PDB entry 9FZG | X-ray diffraction, 2.00 A resolution | chain A

# Chain A
Name: Nuclear receptor subfamily 1 group I member 2
From: Homo sapiens
UniProtKB: O75469 (NR1I2_HUMAN); residues 130-434 here = UniProt positions 130-434
Chain sequence (320 residues; row label = number of the first residue in the row):
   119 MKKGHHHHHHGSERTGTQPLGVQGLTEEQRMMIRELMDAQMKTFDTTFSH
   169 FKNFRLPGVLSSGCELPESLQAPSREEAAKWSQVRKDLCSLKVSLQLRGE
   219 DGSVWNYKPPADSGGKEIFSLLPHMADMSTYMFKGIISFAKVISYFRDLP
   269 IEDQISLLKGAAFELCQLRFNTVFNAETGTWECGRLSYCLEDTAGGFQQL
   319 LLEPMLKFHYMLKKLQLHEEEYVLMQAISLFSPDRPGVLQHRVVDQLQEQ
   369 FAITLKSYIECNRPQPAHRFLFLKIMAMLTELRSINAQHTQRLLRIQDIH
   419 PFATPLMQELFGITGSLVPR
Disordered / not traced: 119-141, 178-207, 311-314, 435-438
Sequence notes: initiating methionine (119); expression tag (120-129, 435-438)
Curated features (UniProtKB/Swiss-Prot):
  - binding site (hyperforin): Ser247, Gln285 to Phe288, His407
Small-molecule neighbours: A1IHA (2-(1-adamantyl)-N-[2-[2-[2-oxidanylidene-2-[7-[1-(phenylmethyl)-5-[(2,4,6-trimethylphenyl)sulfonylamino]benzimidazol-2-yl]heptylamino]ethoxy]ethoxy]ethyl]ethanamide): Ser208, Leu209, Lys210, Val211, Ile236, Leu239, Leu240, Met243, Ala244, Ser247, Phe251, Phe281, Gln285, Phe288, Trp299, Tyr306, Glu321, Met323, Leu324, His327, His407, Arg410, Leu411, Ile414, Phe420, Met425, Phe429
Reported in the primary citation:
  - binding site for A1IHA: Ile236, Leu239, Ser247, Phe288, Trp299, Tyr306
  - conformationally variable residues (order/disorder transition): Leu178 to Cys207

# Summary
Ligands of chain A: compound A1IHA. Curated annotation (UniProt) lists 6 hyperforin-binding residues. The
paper reports a binding site for A1IHA at Ile236, Leu239 and Ser247 among others; conformational variability
at Leu178.
Chain A is Nuclear receptor subfamily 1 group I member 2 (Homo sapiens); the structure, Crystal structure of
the hPXR-LBD in complex with compound JMV7035, was determined by X-ray diffraction together with 9FZH, 9FZI
and 9FZJ from the same study.
